Entry 6JLY (X-ray diffraction, 3.50 A resolution); this record covers chains D and J of the 12 polymer chains in the assembly.

# Chain D
Name: Probable translation initiation factor eIF-2B subunit beta
Organism: Schizosaccharomyces pombe (strain 972 / ATCC 24843)
Reference sequence: Q9UT76 (EI2BB_SCHPO); residue numbers follow UniProt; this construct covers 1-393
Amino-acid sequence (399 residues; each row starts with the number of its first residue; numbers below 1 keep their minus sign (Gly-5 is residue -5)):
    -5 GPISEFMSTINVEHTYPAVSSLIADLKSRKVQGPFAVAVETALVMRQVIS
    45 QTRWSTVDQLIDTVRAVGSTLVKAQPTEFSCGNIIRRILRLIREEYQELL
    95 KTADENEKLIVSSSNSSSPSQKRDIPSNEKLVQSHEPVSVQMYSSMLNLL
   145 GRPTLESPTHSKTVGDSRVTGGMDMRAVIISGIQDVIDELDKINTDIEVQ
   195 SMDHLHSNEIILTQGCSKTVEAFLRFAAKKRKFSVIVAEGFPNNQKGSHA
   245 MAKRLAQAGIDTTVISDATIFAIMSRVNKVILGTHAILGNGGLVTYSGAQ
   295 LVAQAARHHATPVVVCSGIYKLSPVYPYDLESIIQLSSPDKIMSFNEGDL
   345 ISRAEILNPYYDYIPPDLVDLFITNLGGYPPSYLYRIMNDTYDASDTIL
Not modelled in the structure: 103-164
Construct notes: expression tag (-5 to 0)
Swiss-Prot annotation at these positions:
  - modified residue (Phosphoserine): Ser106, Ser108, Ser112

# Chain J
Name: Probable translation initiation factor eIF-2B subunit epsilon
Organism: Schizosaccharomyces pombe (strain 972 / ATCC 24843)
Reference sequence: P56287 (EI2BE_SCHPO); residues 1-678 here = UniProt positions 1-678
Amino-acid sequence (678 residues; row label = number of the first residue in the row):
     1 MPPSKGLNGKLEKPKHALQAIVLSDSYNYRFRPLTLDKPRCLLPLANTPL
    51 IEYTFEFLALAGVQEVYVFCCAHAGQIREYIEKSKWNLPSSPFSVNTIVS
   101 RESLSVGDALRELDSKQLITSDFILVSGDVVSNVPLNEVLKEHRKRREDD
   151 KNAIMTMVVREASPFHRTRARTESSVFVIDKKTSQCVHYQANERGKHYVS
   201 MDPEIFNEHEELEVRNDLIDCQIDICSNDVPALFTENFDYQDIRKDFVYG
   251 VLTSDLLGKKIHCHVAKENYAARVRSLQTYDAISKDVLSRWVYPFVPDSN
   301 LLNQTFSYQRHQIYKEEDVVLARSCIIKARTLIGAYTKVGDASVVANTII
   351 GRNCTIGSNCSIDSAFLWEDVVIGDNCRIGKAILANSVKIGNNCSIEDGA
   401 IVAAGVVIGDNTIIEKNKRLTTFESHSQGTLNDPSLVGIGGRGQEYHAEE
   451 DSDDEGEFMEASGLIESTNELHLSDSESSETSSSSEEDMEFIPFSARRDS
   501 ANTINSEDFDEGDFNKEAQQSLERAFEENHQIDIAALELNTLRMAMNANY
   551 HEVRSAIVLALLRRIMHLDVSPKEALAKVMTRWGPLLAKLTFSHEEQVDN
   601 VLTLQKYCVRLSMTRHFLQLLGYFYQLEIAEENAIQEWYSDPRSSEGELA
   651 ALRDAGGKQFVDWLNTAESESESEEGSE
Not modelled in the structure: 1-14, 441-678
Swiss-Prot annotation at these positions:
  - modified residue: Thr172 (Phosphothreonine), Ser500 (Phosphoserine), Thr503 (Phosphothreonine), Ser506 (Phosphoserine)

# Chain D / chain J interface
Residue-residue contacts - 40 pairs, chain D then chain J:
  Glu7(D) with Leu88(J); Pro89(J); Ser90(J), hydrogen bond
  Lys21(D) with Ser299(J), hydrogen bond (backbone-side chain); Asn300(J), hydrogen bond (side chain-backbone); Leu301(J)
  Ser22(D) with Pro294(J)
  Arg23(D) with Tyr293(J), hydrogen bond; Pro294(J)
  Lys67(D) with Asn303(J)
  Glu325(D) with Arg310(J), salt bridge
  Gln329(D) with Asp298(J)
  Leu330(D) with Arg290(J), hydrogen bond (backbone-side chain); Tyr293(J); Tyr308(J)
  Ser331(D) with Arg290(J); Tyr293(J)
  Ser332(D) with Arg290(J); Trp291(J); Tyr293(J)
  Pro333(D) with Ser289(J); Arg290(J); Trp291(J), hydrophobic
  Asp334(D) with Glu268(J); Asn269(J), hydrogen bond (side chain-backbone); Trp291(J)
  Lys335(D) with Asn269(J)
  Met337(D) with Trp291(J)
  Phe339(D) with Arg160(J); His166(J), hydrogen bond (backbone-side chain); Tyr270(J), hydrophobic
  Asn340(D) with Glu161(J); Ala162(J), hydrogen bond (side chain-backbone); Ser163(J)
  Gly342(D) with His166(J)
  Ile345(D) with His166(J); Trp291(J), hydrophobic
  Ser346(D) with Arg167(J)
  Ala348(D) with Arg330(J), hydrogen bond (backbone-side chain)
  Glu349(D) with His311(J)
Also at the interface, not in a pair above, chain D (27 interface residues in all): Ser14, Ser15, Ala68, Ser338, Asp343, Leu351
Also at the interface, not in a pair above, chain J (28 interface residues in all): Thr168, Gln312

# Overview
27 residues of chain D and 28 residues of chain J are in contact, with 9 hydrogen bonds and 1 salt bridge.
Polar pairs include Glu325(D)-Arg310(J), Glu7(D)-Ser90(J) and Lys21(D)-Ser299(J).
Here chain D is Probable translation initiation factor eIF-2B subunit beta and chain J is Probable translation
initiation factor eIF-2B subunit epsilon, both from Schizosaccharomyces pombe (strain 972 / ATCC 24843). Entry
6JLY (eIF2a - eIF2B complex) was determined by X-ray diffraction (same publication as 6K71, 6K72 and 6JLZ).
